2HJK - chains A and C of the 3 polymer chains in the assembly; structure by X-ray diffraction, 1.85 A resolution.

# Chain A
Protein: HLA class I histocompatibility antigen B-57
Organism: Homo sapiens
UniProt: Q9MYI6 (Q9MYI6_HUMAN); residues 1-274 here correspond to UniProt positions 25-298 (UniProt number = residue number + 24)
Sequence (274 residues; numbered 1 to 274; the number before each row is that of its first residue):
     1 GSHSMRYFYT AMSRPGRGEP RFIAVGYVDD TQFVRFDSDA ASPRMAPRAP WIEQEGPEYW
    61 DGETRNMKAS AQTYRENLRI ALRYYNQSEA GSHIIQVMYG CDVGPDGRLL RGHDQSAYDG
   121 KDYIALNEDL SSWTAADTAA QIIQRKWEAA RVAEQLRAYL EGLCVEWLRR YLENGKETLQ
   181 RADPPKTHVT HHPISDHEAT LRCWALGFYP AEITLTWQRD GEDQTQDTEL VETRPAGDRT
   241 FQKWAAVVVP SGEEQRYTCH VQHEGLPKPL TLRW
Disulfide bonds: C101-C164, C203-C259

# Chain C
Protein: Gag protein
UniProt: Q1M075 (Q1M075_9HIV1); residues 1-11 here correspond to UniProt positions 160-170 (UniProt number = residue number + 159)
Sequence (11 residues; each row starts with the number of its first residue):
     1 KGFNPEVIPM F

# Chain A / chain C interface
Residue-residue contacts (33):
  M5(A) - K1(C)
  Y7(A) - K1(C)  hydrogen bond (side chain-backbone)
  Y7(A) - G2(C)  hydrogen bond (side chain-backbone)
  Y59(A) - K1(C)
  E63(A) - K1(C)
  E63(A) - G2(C)  hydrogen bond (side chain-backbone)
  N66(A) - G2(C)
  N66(A) - F3(C)
  N66(A) - N4(C)
  T73(A) - I8(C)
  T73(A) - P9(C)
  E76(A) - M10(C)
  N77(A) - P9(C)
  N77(A) - M10(C)
  N77(A) - F11(C)  hydrogen bond (side chain-backbone)
  I80(A) - F11(C)
  Y84(A) - F11(C)  hydrogen bond (side chain-backbone)
  I95(A) - F11(C)  hydrophobic
  Y99(A) - G2(C)
  Y99(A) - F3(C)  hydrogen bond (side chain-backbone)
  Y123(A) - F11(C)  hydrophobic
  I143(A) - F11(C)
  K146(A) - F11(C)  hydrogen bond (side chain-backbone)
  W147(A) - P9(C)
  W147(A) - M10(C)  hydrogen bond (side chain-backbone)
  Q155(A) - F3(C)
  Q155(A) - P5(C)
  L156(A) - F3(C)  hydrophobic
  Y159(A) - K1(C)  hydrogen bond (side chain-backbone)
  Y159(A) - G2(C)
  Y159(A) - F3(C)  hydrophobic
  W167(A) - K1(C)
  Y171(A) - K1(C)  hydrogen bond (side chain-backbone)
Interface residues without a listed pair, chain A (28 interface residues in all): Y9, G62, A69, S70, Y74, S116, V152
Interface residues without a listed pair, chain C (10 interface residues in all): V7

# In short
28 residues of chain A face 10 of chain C across their interface, with 10 hydrogen bonds. Polar pairs include
Y7(A)-K1(C), Y7(A)-G2(C) and E63(A)-G2(C).
Chain A is HLA class I histocompatibility antigen B-57 (Homo sapiens) and chain C is Gag protein; the
structure, Crystal Structure of HLA-B5703 and HIV-1 peptide, was determined by X-ray diffraction, deposited
together with 2HJL.
